4Q4X - chains 2 and 4 of the 4 polymer chains in the assembly; structure by X-ray diffraction, 1.65 A resolution.

# Chain 2
Molecule: Coxsackievirus capsid protein VP2
From: Coxsackievirus A24
UniProt: V9VEF3 (V9VEF3_9ENTO); residues 1-271 here correspond to UniProt positions 70-340 (UniProt number = residue number + 69)
Chain sequence (271 residues; row label = number of the first residue in the row):
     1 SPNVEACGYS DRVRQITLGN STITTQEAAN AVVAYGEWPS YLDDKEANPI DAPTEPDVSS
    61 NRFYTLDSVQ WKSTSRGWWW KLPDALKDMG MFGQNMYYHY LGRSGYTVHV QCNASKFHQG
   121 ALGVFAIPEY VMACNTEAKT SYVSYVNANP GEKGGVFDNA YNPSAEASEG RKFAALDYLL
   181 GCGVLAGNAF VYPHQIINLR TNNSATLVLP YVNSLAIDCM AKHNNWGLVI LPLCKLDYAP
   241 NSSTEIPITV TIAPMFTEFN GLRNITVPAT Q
Disordered / not traced: 1-7
Bound ions: Ca2+ near Glu-55 (its only coordinating residue here)

# Chain 4
Molecule: Coxsackievirus capsid protein VP4
From: Coxsackievirus A24
UniProt: V9VEF3 (V9VEF3_9ENTO); residue numbers follow UniProt; this construct covers 1-69
Chain sequence (69 residues; row label = number of the first residue in the row):
     1 MGAQVSSQKV GAHENTNVAT GGSTVNYTTI NYYKDSASNA ASKLDFSQDP SKFTEPVKDI
    61 MIKTAPALN
Disordered / not traced: 1, 13-24
Bound ions: Ca2+: Lys-63, Ala-65 (shared with 1 residue of chain 1)

# Interface between chain 2 and chain 4
Residue-residue contacts (21; chain 2 residue first):
  Ser-10(2) / Asn-69(4)  hydrogen bond (side chain-backbone)
  Asp-11(2) / Ala-67(4)
  Asp-11(2) / Leu-68(4)
  Asp-11(2) / Asn-69(4)  hydrogen bond (side chain-backbone)
  Arg-12(2) / Leu-68(4)
  Arg-14(2) / Lys-58(4)
  Arg-14(2) / Asp-59(4)  salt bridge
  Ala-29(2) / Leu-68(4)  hydrophobic
  Asn-30(2) / Val-57(4)
  Asn-30(2) / Lys-58(4)  hydrogen bond (side chain-backbone)
  Asn-30(2) / Asp-59(4)  hydrogen bond (side chain-backbone)
  Asn-30(2) / Met-61(4)
  Ala-31(2) / Val-57(4)
  Ala-31(2) / Lys-58(4)  hydrogen bond (backbone-backbone)
  Val-32(2) / Pro-56(4)
  Val-33(2) / Pro-56(4)  hydrogen bond (backbone-backbone)
  Val-33(2) / Lys-58(4)
  Tyr-35(2) / Lys-52(4)
  Tyr-35(2) / Phe-53(4)  hydrophobic
  Trp-38(2) / Lys-58(4)
  Thr-201(2) / Leu-68(4)
Other interface residues (no listed pair), chain 2 (14 interface residues in all): Ala-28, Gly-36

# In short
14 residues of chain 2 and 10 residues of chain 4 are in contact, with 6 hydrogen bonds and 1 salt bridge.
Among the polar pairs are Arg-14(2)/Asp-59(4), Ser-10(2)/Asn-69(4) and Asp-11(2)/Asn-69(4). Lys-63(4) and
Ala-65(4) coordinate Ca2+.
Chain 2 is Coxsackievirus capsid protein VP2 and chain 4 is Coxsackievirus capsid protein VP4, both from
Coxsackievirus A24; the structure, Crystal structure of Coxsackievirus A24v soaked with 6'-Sialyllactose
(6SL), was determined by X-ray diffraction, deposited together with 4Q4V, 4Q4W and 4Q4Y.
